7X2I - chains A and C of the 6 polymer chains in the assembly; structure by electron microscopy, 3.29 A resolution.

[Chain A]
Protein: Virion protein 1
From: Coxsackievirus B1
UniProtKB: W8GTF7 (W8GTF7_9ENTO); residue numbers follow UniProt; this construct covers 1-278
Amino-acid sequence (278 residues; row label = number of the first residue in the row):
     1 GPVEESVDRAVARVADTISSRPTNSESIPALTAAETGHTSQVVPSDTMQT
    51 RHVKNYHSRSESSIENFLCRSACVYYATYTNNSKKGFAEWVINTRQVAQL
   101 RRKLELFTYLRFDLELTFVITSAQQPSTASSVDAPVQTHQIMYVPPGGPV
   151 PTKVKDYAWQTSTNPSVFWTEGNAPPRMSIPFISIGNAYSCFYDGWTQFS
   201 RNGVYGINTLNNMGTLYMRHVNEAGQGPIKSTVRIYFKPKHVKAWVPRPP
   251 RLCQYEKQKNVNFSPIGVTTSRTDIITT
Not modelled in the structure: 1-11
Construct notes: conflict K84 (Glu in W8GTF7)

[Chain C]
Protein: VP3
From: Coxsackievirus B1
Notes: EC 3.4.22.29, 3.6.1.15, 3.4.22.28, 2.7.7.48
UniProtKB: L7UV52 (L7UV52_9ENTO); residues 1-238 here correspond to UniProt positions 333-570 (UniProt number = residue number + 332)
Amino-acid sequence (238 residues; each row starts with the number of its first residue):
     1 GLPVMTTPGSTQFLTSDDFQSPSAMPQFDVTPEMQIPGRVNNLMEIAEVD
    51 SVVPVNNTEDNVSSLKAYQIPVQSNSDNGKQVFGFPLQPGANNVLNRTLL
   101 GEILNYYTHWSGSIKLTFMFCGSAMATGKFLLAYSPPGAGVPKNRKDAML
   151 GTHVIWDVGLQSSCVLCVPWISQTHYRYVVEDEYTAAGYVTCWYQTNIVV
   201 PADVQSSCDILCFVSACNDFSVRMLKDTPFIRQDTFYQ

[Chain A / chain C interface]
Pairs across the interface - 142 pairs, chain A then chain C:
  V14(A) - S221(C)
  A15(A) - N218(C)
  A15(A) - D219(C)
  A30(A) - C164(C)
  A30(A) - V165(C)  hydrogen bond (backbone-backbone)
  L31(A) - W156(C)
  L31(A) - S163(C)
  T32(A) - Q161(C)
  T32(A) - S162(C)
  T32(A) - S163(C)  hydrogen bond (backbone-backbone)
  T32(A) - V165(C)
  A33(A) - S163(C)
  A34(A) - M119(C)  hydrophobic
  A34(A) - S163(C)  hydrogen bond (backbone-side chain)
  E35(A) - S162(C)  hydrogen bond
  T39(A) - E48(C)
  T39(A) - D50(C)
  S40(A) - K115(C)  hydrogen bond (backbone-side chain)
  S40(A) - V165(C)
  V42(A) - K115(C)
  V42(A) - V165(C)  hydrophobic
  V42(A) - C217(C)
  V43(A) - N218(C)
  P44(A) - S113(C)
  P44(A) - C167(C)
  M48(A) - T152(C)
  M48(A) - P169(C)  hydrophobic
  H57(A) - S111(C)
  H57(A) - H175(C)  hydrogen bond
  H57(A) - Y176(C)
  H57(A) - S221(C)
  R59(A) - N42(C)  hydrogen bond (backbone-side chain)
  R59(A) - M44(C)
  R59(A) - E48(C)  salt bridge
  R59(A) - C217(C)
  R59(A) - N218(C)
  R59(A) - F220(C)  hydrogen bond (side chain-backbone)
  E61(A) - Y107(C)  hydrogen bond (backbone-side chain)
  E61(A) - R223(C)
  E61(A) - M224(C)  hydrogen bond (side chain-backbone)
  E61(A) - L225(C)
  S62(A) - N42(C)  hydrogen bond
  S62(A) - L43(C)  hydrogen bond (backbone-backbone)
  S62(A) - M44(C)
  S62(A) - Y107(C)
  S62(A) - V222(C)
  S63(A) - N42(C)
  I64(A) - V40(C)
  I64(A) - N41(C)
  I64(A) - N42(C)
  N66(A) - L225(C)
  F67(A) - L43(C)  hydrophobic
  F67(A) - L225(C)  hydrophobic
  R70(A) - T15(C)
  R70(A) - L225(C)
  S71(A) - T15(C)  hydrogen bond (backbone-backbone)
  V74(A) - F236(C)
  Y75(A) - F236(C)  hydrophobic
  Y76(A) - F236(C)  hydrophobic
  Q96(A) - Q233(C)  hydrogen bond (backbone-side chain)
  Q96(A) - F236(C)
  Q96(A) - Y237(C)  hydrogen bond (backbone-backbone)
  V97(A) - Q233(C)
  V97(A) - F236(C)  hydrophobic
  A98(A) - Q233(C)  hydrogen bond (backbone-side chain)
  Q99(A) - I231(C)
  R102(A) - R97(C)
  R102(A) - E102(C)  salt bridge
  R102(A) - Y106(C)  hydrogen bond
  K103(A) - Y106(C)
  F107(A) - V40(C)  hydrophobic
  R111(A) - T31(C)  hydrogen bond (side chain-backbone)
  T117(A) - F13(C)
  Y143(A) - M25(C)  hydrophobic
  A174(A) - T11(C)
  R177(A) - F13(C)
  R177(A) - D17(C)  salt bridge
  R177(A) - S21(C)
  M178(A) - S21(C)
  M178(A) - P22(C)
  S179(A) - S21(C)
  S179(A) - P22(C)  hydrogen bond (backbone-backbone)
  S179(A) - S23(C)  hydrogen bond (backbone-side chain)
  S179(A) - A24(C)  hydrogen bond (backbone-backbone)
  P181(A) - F28(C)  hydrophobic
  F182(A) - F28(C)
  I183(A) - F28(C)  hydrophobic
  S184(A) - T31(C)  hydrogen bond (backbone-side chain)
  I185(A) - T31(C)
  G186(A) - T31(C)
  N187(A) - T31(C)
  N187(A) - P32(C)
  N187(A) - M34(C)  hydrogen bond
  Y236(A) - F13(C)  hydrophobic
  K238(A) - D17(C)
  K243(A) - E33(C)
  K243(A) - R39(C)
  A244(A) - R39(C)
  A244(A) - V40(C)  hydrogen bond (backbone-backbone)
  W245(A) - I36(C)
  W245(A) - G38(C)
  W245(A) - R39(C)
  V246(A) - P37(C)
  V246(A) - G38(C)  hydrogen bond (backbone-backbone)
  P247(A) - I46(C)  hydrophobic
  P250(A) - L99(C)
  P250(A) - E102(C)
  L252(A) - R97(C)
  Q254(A) - F230(C)
  Q254(A) - R232(C)
  Y255(A) - Y237(C)  hydrophobic
  E256(A) - Y237(C)
  Q258(A) - Y237(C)
  Q258(A) - Q238(C)
  G267(A) - V62(C)
  V268(A) - V62(C)  hydrogen bond (backbone-backbone)
  V268(A) - Y68(C)
  V268(A) - R97(C)
  T269(A) - P54(C)
  T269(A) - N57(C)  hydrogen bond
  T269(A) - V62(C)
  T269(A) - N93(C)
  T269(A) - R97(C)
  T270(A) - N93(C)  hydrogen bond (backbone-side chain)
  S271(A) - N57(C)
  S271(A) - E59(C)  hydrogen bond
  S271(A) - N93(C)
  R272(A) - V55(C)  hydrogen bond (side chain-backbone)
  R272(A) - N57(C)
  R272(A) - T58(C)
  R272(A) - E59(C)
  R272(A) - G84(C)  hydrogen bond (side chain-backbone)
  R272(A) - F85(C)
  R272(A) - V94(C)
  D274(A) - N57(C)
  I275(A) - N56(C)
  I275(A) - V82(C)
  I275(A) - F83(C)
  I275(A) - G84(C)  hydrogen bond (backbone-backbone)
  I276(A) - G84(C)
  T277(A) - G84(C)
  T278(A) - P86(C)
Also at the interface, not in a pair above, chain A (90 interface residues in all): I28, Q41, T47, N55, S58, R95, R101, Y109, E115, V119, P165, P175, I180, A188, K240, R251, K257, T273
Also at the interface, not in a pair above, chain C (94 interface residues in all): S16, D18, F19, V30, V49, S63, A67, I70, P71, Q81, T117, V141, D157, Y189, F213, D227, T228

[Overview]
Chain A and chain C form an interface of 90 and 94 residues respectively, with 32 hydrogen bonds and 3 salt
bridges. Polar contacts include R59(A)-E48(C), R102(A)-E102(C) and R177(A)-D17(C).
Chain A is Virion protein 1 and chain C is VP3, both from Coxsackievirus B1; the structure, Cryo-EM structure
of Coxsackievirus B1 pre-A particle in complex with nAb 2E6 (CVB1-pre-A:2E6), was determined by electron
microscopy together with 7X2G, 7X2O, 7X2T, 7X2W, 7X35, 7X37 and 7 further entries from the same study.
